8A5Y - chains T and C of the 17 polymer chains in the assembly; structure by electron microscopy, 4.90 A resolution (low resolution: residue-level contacts below are approximate; hydrogen-bond / salt-bridge calls are withheld).

== Chain T ==
Name: Anaphase-promoting complex subunit 2
Organism: Saccharomyces cerevisiae
UniProtKB: Q12440 (APC2_YEAST); residues 1-853 here = UniProt positions 1-853
Amino-acid sequence (853 residues; numbered 1 to 853; the number before each row is that of its first residue):
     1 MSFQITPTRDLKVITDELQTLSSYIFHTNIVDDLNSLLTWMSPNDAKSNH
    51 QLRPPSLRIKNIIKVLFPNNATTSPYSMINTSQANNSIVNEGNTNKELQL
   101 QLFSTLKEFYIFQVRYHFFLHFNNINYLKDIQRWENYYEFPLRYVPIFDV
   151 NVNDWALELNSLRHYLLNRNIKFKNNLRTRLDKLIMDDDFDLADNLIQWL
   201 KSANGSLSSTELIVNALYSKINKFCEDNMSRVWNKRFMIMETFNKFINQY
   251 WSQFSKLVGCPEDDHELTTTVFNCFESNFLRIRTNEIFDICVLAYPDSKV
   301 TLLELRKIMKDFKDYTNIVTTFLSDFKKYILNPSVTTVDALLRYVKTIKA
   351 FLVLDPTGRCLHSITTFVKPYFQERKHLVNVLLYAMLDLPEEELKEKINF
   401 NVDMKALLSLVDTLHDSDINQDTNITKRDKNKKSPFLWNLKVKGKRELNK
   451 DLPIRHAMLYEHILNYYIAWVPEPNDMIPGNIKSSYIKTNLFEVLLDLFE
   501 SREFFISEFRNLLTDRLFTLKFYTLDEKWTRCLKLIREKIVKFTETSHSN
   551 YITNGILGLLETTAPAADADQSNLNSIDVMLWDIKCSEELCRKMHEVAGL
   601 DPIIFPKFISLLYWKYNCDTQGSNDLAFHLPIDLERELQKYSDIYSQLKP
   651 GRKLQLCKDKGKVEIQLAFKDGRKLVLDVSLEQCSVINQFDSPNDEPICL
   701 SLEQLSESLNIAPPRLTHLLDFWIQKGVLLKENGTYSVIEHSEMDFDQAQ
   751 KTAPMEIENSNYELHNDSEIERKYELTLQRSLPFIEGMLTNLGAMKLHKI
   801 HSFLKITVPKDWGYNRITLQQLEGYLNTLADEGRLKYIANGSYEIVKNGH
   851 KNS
Unresolved in the structure: 1-3, 69-91, 420-453, 473-482, 521-524, 545-566, 747-853

== Chain C ==
Name: Anaphase-promoting complex subunit 1
Organism: Saccharomyces cerevisiae
UniProtKB: P53886 (APC1_YEAST); numbering as in UniProt (aligned over 1-1748)
Amino-acid sequence (1748 residues; numbered 1 to 1748; the number before each row is that of its first residue):
     1 MTSKPSTRNDYLPRETHNGEYTGDSPEWQLQINITNKIGGINGDIWLSRD
    51 GRSVKWCIEDQCLRQFTYNQKIIKAGYIDFEKTPDCFVVVLSDIAHVYML
   101 KNGGSTTVCFPFQIGNAFWYANGVILERETSASFMDGGYDLKPIEFDLKH
   151 KYITLTDPMAPFGLISITNTFKGGINSASGNKTDILQDFQLVLFPSDKDK
   201 CIAVFLDRNSKVLRFYYSRILSSDQSRKGELTISSTKKTGLDAAGNSQKS
   251 GGISKDLRKFSHLTRRSTSINSNSHDFNAAERVLSGNVGNASGRTDIFAL
   301 PSSCSRRSLSATLDRMGNNIAPTNRAAPSGFFDSSSANTATHSNITPVSQ
   351 PMQQQQQEYLNQTATSSKDIVLTEISSLKLPDDIIFTSRRLSSILSKLKF
   401 LSLRFERREGLLIFHEPTHFCKIWLIDLLPDVLDSIPFKIYGNSPQNMIR
   451 LENLKLKEPSRIQAMYIHELLESCLILVSEGQNKEEYKACLYDPFVKITS
   501 PSKNISEELTKQNSLPSLQKLFPYPETSFTKLCFEAVKYITSPAFNISFI
   551 FLWQSAYSILLSRANDDVVGGLKMEHDAFSLVLSLLILPIPSSSAQEYQE
   601 YKEIYERDLFQHLKQDSEITSSVLPRIVIGLHLIREEYSLNVLCRNEHAL
   651 LGQFLRFATAAMGWPDLWQSYYVPKMDSESKTFLHPREQNSTFFHPLDEP
   701 PSITKSLYSITENSSIPLCPFISFSRLVATDTQVELRITPRSFKILGLYE
   751 LVHSPNFLPDYVLGILSSFKVDKDELQTYPLGILVPLQNILKILEDKLSE
   801 VRDNLELLDRADLQRCSAIINSIRSDSKEVLKRGQRDSYMLCKVPLAKNR
   851 SSLSKKPSDIYSILSEIVKSASQVPLDGSAMRMSNIQDDEDIDEGRSLKL
   901 NAGLIFSEDKRFTHVVSLLAYYRPTKTQFFTTKTEYAQILAQKKYFAKIM
   951 ALRTCTNGVGWGAVAYATEKPISTQKWVIQPLNLISVFPDDTKITVKAPE
  1001 DIAHDIVEWGQFHAGVSSGLRISKKATGITGSWIAFNKPKELDAYHGGFL
  1051 LGLGLNGHLKNLEEWHIYNYLSPRNTHISIGLLLGMSSSMKGSMDSKLIK
  1101 VISVHLVAFLPSGSSDLNIDLKLQTAGIIGMGMLYLNSRHKRMSDSIFAQ
  1151 LVSLLNVNDEMVADEEYRLAAGISLGLINLGAGQTKLRKWDSSLLGLGDD
  1201 LPEDVYDSSDVEQNVMYEDLTTKLLEIVTSTYDVENDWIPENSQIGAVIA
  1251 IMFLFLKSNNFGISNMLKVDLKEILKANINTRPELLMYREWASNMILWEF
  1301 IGDDLSFIMKDVDIGVKFSELNTDLLPIYYTMAGRILAMGIRFASTGNLK
  1351 IRNILLSLVDKFLPLYQYPGKQNLDFRLTISVINVLTNVIVVSLSMVMCA
  1401 SGDLEVLRRVKYLHEVASGPYSDLFQEIPSSKSDVSGVTQVTSNTNTPGN
  1451 SDRERVDETAASLDDERSSNGSDISDPTAYLEDKKDIDDHYGKFISTNLA
  1501 LGFLFLGSGQYALNTSTLESIAFLSMSVLPTYTTPHPLQELKHFWSMAVE
  1551 PRCLVIKDISTGDAVNNVPIELVVEEDVEKEEVIREISTPCLLPDFSKIK
  1601 SIRVKMHGYFPLEVNFTKDYSASDFFSGGTIIYIQRKSESVFENKASFRN
  1651 VEDIHVALKRKAAESKNYSRLNLKNEQGNTTSSQLVESLGIQDLTMVELD
  1701 TLLSAGNNTALTDSESYNLGLLCSDKNSGDILDCQLELWYKSFGPHDE
Unresolved in the structure: 1-26, 134-141, 170-188, 224-366, 388-389, 676-691, 827-841, 853-854, 873-894, 1187-1212, 1425-1474, 1671-1677, 1706-1709, 1747-1748
Curated features (UniProtKB/Swiss-Prot):
  - modified residue: Ser1462 (Phosphoserine)

== How chain T and chain C interact ==
Contacting residue pairs (61):
  Gln4(T) - Gln1735(C)
  Ile5(T) - Gln1735(C)
  Thr6(T) - Gln1735(C)
  Thr8(T) - Trp1739(C)
  Thr8(T) - Phe1743(C)
  Asp10(T) - Phe1743(C)
  Ile111(T) - Trp1739(C)
  Phe112(T) - Trp1739(C)
  Phe112(T) - Phe1743(C)
  Arg115(T) - Trp1739(C)
  Tyr116(T) - Phe1743(C)
  Tyr116(T) - Gly1744(C)
  Tyr116(T) - Pro1745(C)
  Phe119(T) - Leu1736(C)
  Phe119(T) - Tyr1740(C)
  His164(T) - Ala1646(C)
  His164(T) - Leu1732(C)
  His164(T) - Asp1733(C)
  Tyr165(T) - Asp1733(C)
  Tyr165(T) - Leu1736(C)
  Tyr165(T) - Glu1737(C)
  Asn168(T) - Asp1733(C)
  Ile171(T) - Ser1688(C)
  Ile171(T) - Gly1690(C)
  Gly205(T) - Ala1646(C)
  Gly205(T) - Phe1648(C)
  Ser206(T) - Lys1645(C)
  Ser206(T) - Ala1646(C)
  Ser206(T) - Phe1648(C)
  Ser208(T) - Phe1648(C)
  Thr210(T) - Glu1652(C)
  Glu211(T) - Phe1648(C)
  Val214(T) - Ile1654(C)
  Val214(T) - Ala1657(C)
  Val214(T) - Lys1661(C)
  Leu217(T) - Leu1658(C)
  Tyr218(T) - Ser1665(C)
  Asp264(T) - His1655(C)
  Glu266(T) - His1655(C)
  Leu267(T) - Ile1654(C)
  Leu267(T) - His1655(C)
  Thr270(T) - Leu1658(C)
  Val271(T) - Leu1658(C)
  His456(T) - Leu1424(C)
  Leu459(T) - Phe930(C)
  Leu459(T) - Asp1423(C)
  Leu459(T) - Leu1424(C)
  Ile463(T) - Tyr1412(C)
  Ile463(T) - Val1416(C)
  Leu464(T) - Leu1363(C)
  Tyr467(T) - Gln928(C)
  Tyr467(T) - Arg1408(C)
  Tyr467(T) - Lys1411(C)
  Tyr467(T) - Tyr1412(C)
  Tyr467(T) - Glu1415(C)
  Ile468(T) - Arg1408(C)
  Ile468(T) - Arg1409(C)
  Ile468(T) - Tyr1412(C)
  Trp470(T) - Arg1408(C)
  Trp470(T) - Lys1411(C)
  Pro472(T) - Asp909(C)
Other interface residues (no listed pair), chain T (45 interface residues in all): Leu120, Ser161, Arg169, Asn204, Leu207, Cys260, Arg281, Lys313, Tyr460, Ala469
Other interface residues (no listed pair), chain C (41 interface residues in all): Pro1364, Ser1647, Ala1662, Ser1669, Arg1670, Glu1687, Met1696

== Summary ==
Chain T and chain C form an interface of 45 and 41 residues respectively.
Chain T is Anaphase-promoting complex subunit 2 and chain C is Anaphase-promoting complex subunit 1, both from
Saccharomyces cerevisiae; the structure, S. cerevisiae apo unphosphorylated APC/C, was determined by electron
microscopy.
